2AXY - chains A and B of the 4 polymer chains in the assembly; structure by X-ray diffraction, 1.70 A resolution.

== Chain A (and B) ==
Protein: Poly(rC)-binding protein 2
Source organism: Homo sapiens
Notes: fragment: KH1 domain of human PCBP2 (residues 11-82); chain B of this document is another copy of the same molecule, construct and numbering; everything in this record applies to it too
UniProt: Q15366 (PCBP2_HUMAN); numbering as in UniProt (aligned over 11-82)
Amino-acid sequence (73 residues; each row starts with the number of its first residue):
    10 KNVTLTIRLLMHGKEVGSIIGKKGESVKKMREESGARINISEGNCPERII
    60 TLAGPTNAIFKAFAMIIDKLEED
Disordered / not traced: 82 (chain B: 10-11)
Construct notes: cloning artifact (10); modified residue (20, 39, 74)
Modified / non-standard residues: Mse20 (selenomethionine; parent Met); Mse39 (selenomethionine; parent Met); Mse74 (selenomethionine; parent Met)
What the authors report for this chain:
  - binding site for C-rich strand of human telomeric DNA: G22, G26, S27, I29, K31, K32, V36, R40, I47, I49, E51, G52, R57
  - binding site for C-rich strand of human telomeric DNA: V25, C54
  - binding site for C-rich strand of human telomeric DNA: I47
  - mutagenesis - V36N: decreased stability
  - contacts within the chain: R40-I47 (hydrogen bond), N48-E51 (water-mediated contact), S50-R57 (hydrogen bond)
  - specificity-determining residues: R40, E51, R57
  - self-association interface (contacts with another copy of this molecule); pairs are residue here / residue on that copy: V12-E80, R17-L19 (water-mediated contact), R17-E56, T65-E80, F72-F72 (pi stacking), L14, I16, L18, I68, F72, I76, L79
  - binding site for C-rich strand of human telomeric DNA: G30 (by similarity / conservation)

== Chain A / chain B interface ==
Contacting residue pairs (37; chain A residue first):
  K10(A) - E80(B)  hydrogen bond (backbone-backbone)
  K10(A) - E81(B)
  K10(A) - D82(B)  hydrogen bond (backbone-backbone)
  N11(A) - E80(B)
  V12(A) - E80(B)  hydrogen bond (backbone-side chain)
  L14(A) - E80(B)
  I16(A) - Mse20(B)  hydrophobic
  I16(A) - I76(B)  hydrophobic
  I16(A) - L79(B)  hydrophobic
  R17(A) - L18(B)
  R17(A) - L19(B)  hydrogen bond (backbone-backbone)
  R17(A) - E56(B)  salt bridge
  L18(A) - R17(B)
  L18(A) - L18(B)  hydrophobic
  L19(A) - R17(B)  hydrogen bond (backbone-backbone)
  Mse20(A) - I16(B)  hydrophobic
  Mse20(A) - R17(B)
  H21(A) - R17(B)  hydrogen bond
  E56(A) - R17(B)  salt bridge
  I58(A) - L19(B)  hydrophobic
  T65(A) - I76(B)
  T65(A) - E80(B)
  I68(A) - F72(B)  hydrophobic
  F69(A) - F69(B)  hydrophobic
  F69(A) - F72(B)  hydrophobic
  F69(A) - A73(B)  hydrophobic
  F69(A) - I76(B)  hydrophobic
  F72(A) - I16(B)  hydrophobic
  F72(A) - I68(B)  hydrophobic
  F72(A) - F69(B)  hydrophobic
  F72(A) - F72(B)  hydrophobic
  I76(A) - I16(B)  hydrophobic
  I76(A) - T65(B)
  L79(A) - L14(B)
  L79(A) - I16(B)  hydrophobic
  E80(A) - V12(B)
  E80(A) - T65(B)  hydrogen bond
Other interface residues (no listed pair), chain A (20 interface residues in all): A73
Other interface residues (no listed pair), chain B (19 interface residues in all): I58

== Overview ==
Chain A and chain B form an interface of 20 and 19 residues respectively; the contacts include 7 hydrogen
bonds and 2 salt bridges. Among the polar pairs are R17(A)-E56(B), K10(A)-D82(B) and V12(A)-E80(B). From the
paper: a binding site for C-rich strand of human telomeric DNA at G22(A), G26(A) and S27(A) among others; V36N
of chain A reduces stability.
Both chains are Poly(rC)-binding protein 2 (Homo sapiens). Entry 2AXY (Crystal Structure of KH1 domain of
human Poly(C)-binding protein-2 with C-rich strand of human telomeric DNA) was determined by X-ray
diffraction.
